PDB entry 9BUE | electron microscopy, 3.60 A resolution | chains B and R of the 6 polymer chains in the assembly

== Chain B ==
Molecule: Guanine nucleotide-binding protein G(I)/G(S)/G(T) subunit beta-1
Source organism: Homo sapiens
Reference sequence: P62873 (GBB1_HUMAN); numbering as in UniProt (aligned over 2-340)
Amino-acid sequence (350 residues; each row starts with the number of its first residue; numbers below 1 keep their minus sign (Met-9 is residue -9)):
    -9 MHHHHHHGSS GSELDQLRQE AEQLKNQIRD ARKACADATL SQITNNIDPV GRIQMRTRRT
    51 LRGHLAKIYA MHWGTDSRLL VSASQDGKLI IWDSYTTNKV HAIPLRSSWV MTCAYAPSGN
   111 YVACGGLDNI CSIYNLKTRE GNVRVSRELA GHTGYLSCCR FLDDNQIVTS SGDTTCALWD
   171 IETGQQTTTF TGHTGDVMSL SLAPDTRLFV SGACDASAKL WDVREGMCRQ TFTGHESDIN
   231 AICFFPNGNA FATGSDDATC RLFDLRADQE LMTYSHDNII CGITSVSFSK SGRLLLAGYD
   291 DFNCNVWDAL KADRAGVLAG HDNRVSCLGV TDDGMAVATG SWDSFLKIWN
Unresolved in the structure: -9 to 1
Construct notes: expression tag (-9 to 1)
UniProt features mapped onto this chain:
  - modified residue: Ser2 (N-acetylserine), His266 (Phosphohistidine)
  - natural variant: Leu30 (L30F: In MRD42; uncertain significance), Arg52 (R52G: In MRD42), Gly64 (G64V: In MRD42), Asp76 (D76E: In MRD42; D76G: In MRD42), Gly77 (G77S: In MRD42), Lys78 (K78R: In MRD42), Ile80 (I80N: In MRD42; I80T: In MRD42), His91 (H91R: In MRD42; uncertain significance), Ala92 (A92T: In MRD42), Pro94 (P94S: In MRD42), Leu95 (L95P: In MRD42), Arg96 (R96L: In MRD42), 5 further natural variant entries in UniProt

== Chain R ==
Molecule: Calcitonin receptor
Source organism: Homo sapiens
Reference sequence: P30988 (CALCR_HUMAN); residue numbers follow UniProt; this construct covers 25-474
Amino-acid sequence (462 residues; each row starts with the number of its first residue):
    22 GPAAFSNQTY PTIEPKPFLY VVGRKKMMDA QYKCYDRMQQ LPAYQGEGPY CNRTWDGWLC
    82 WDDTPAGVLS YQFCPDYFPD FDPSEKVTKY CDEKGVWFKH PENNRTWSNY TMCNAFTPEK
   142 LKNAYVLYYL AIVGHSLSIF TLVISLGIFV FFRSLGCQRV TLHKNMFLTY ILNSMIIIIH
   202 LVEVVPNGEL VRRDPVSCKI LHFFHQYMMA CNYFWMLCEG IYLHTLIVVA VFTEKQRLRW
   262 YYLLGWGFPL VPTTIHAITR AVYFNDNCWL SVETHLLYII HGPVMAALVV NFFFLLNIVR
   322 VLVTKMRETH EAESHMYLKA VKATMILVPL LGIQFVVFPW RPSNKMLGKI YDYVMHSLIH
   382 FQGFFVATIY CFCNNEVQTT VKRQWAQFKI QWNQRWGRRP SNRSARAAAA AAEAGDIPIY
   442 ICHQELRNEP ANNQGEESAE IIPLNIIEQE SSAPAGLEVL FQ
Unresolved in the structure: 22-37, 64-69, 114-117, 414-483
Construct notes: expression tag (22-24, 475-483)
UniProt features mapped onto this chain:
  - glycosylation (N-linked (GlcNAc...) asparagine): Asn28, Asn73, Asn125, Asn130
  - natural variant: Leu447 (L447P: Probable protective factor against osteoporosis)
Disulfide bonds: Cys55-Cys81, Cys72-Cys112, Cys95-Cys134, Cys219-Cys289

== Chain B / chain R interface ==
Residue-residue contacts (4):
  Arg42(B) with Gln412(R), hydrogen bond (side chain-backbone)
  Arg46(B) with Gln412(R)
  Ala309(B) with Gln408(R), hydrogen bond (backbone-side chain)
  Asp312(B) with Arg404(R), salt bridge
Also at the interface, not in a pair above, chain B (9 interface residues in all): Gln44, Arg52, Phe292, Gly310, His311
Also at the interface, not in a pair above, chain R (5 interface residues in all): Arg174, Ile411

== In short ==
9 residues of chain B face 5 of chain R across their interface; the contacts include 2 hydrogen bonds and 1
salt bridge. Among the polar pairs are Asp312(B)-Arg404(R), Arg42(B)-Gln412(R) and Ala309(B)-Gln408(R).
Chain B is Guanine nucleotide-binding protein G(I)/G(S)/G(T) subunit beta-1 and chain R is Calcitonin
receptor, both from Homo sapiens; the structure, Human calcitonin Receptor in complex with Gs and cagrilintide
in the CT-like conformation (repeat), was determined by electron microscopy together with 9BLB, 9BLC, 9BLW,
9BP3, 9BQ3, 9BTW and 3 further entries from the same study.
